PDB entry 6N4D | X-ray diffraction, 1.80 A resolution | chains A and D

[Chain A (and D)]
Name: Neuraminidase
From: unidentified influenza virus
Notes: chain D of this document is another copy of the same molecule, construct and numbering; everything in this record applies to it too
UniProt: A0A0H3YBU9 (A0A0H3YBU9_9INFA); residue numbers follow UniProt; this construct covers 82-469
Chain sequence (397 residues; numbered 73 to 469; the number before each row is that of its first residue):
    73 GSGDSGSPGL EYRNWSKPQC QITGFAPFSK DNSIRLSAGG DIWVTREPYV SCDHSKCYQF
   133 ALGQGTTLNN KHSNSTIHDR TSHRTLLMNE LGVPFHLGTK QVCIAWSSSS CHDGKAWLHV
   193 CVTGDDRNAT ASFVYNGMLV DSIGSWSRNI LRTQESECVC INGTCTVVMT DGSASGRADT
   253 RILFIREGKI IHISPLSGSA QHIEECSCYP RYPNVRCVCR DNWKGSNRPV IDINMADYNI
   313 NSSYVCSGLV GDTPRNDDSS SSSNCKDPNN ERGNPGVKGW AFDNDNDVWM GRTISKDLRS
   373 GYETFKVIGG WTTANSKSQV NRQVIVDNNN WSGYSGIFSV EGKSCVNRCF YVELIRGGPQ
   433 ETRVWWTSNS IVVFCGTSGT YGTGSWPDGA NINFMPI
Unresolved in the structure: 73-81
Construct notes: expression tag (73-81)
Cystine bridges: Cys92-Cys417, Cys124-Cys129, Cys175-Cys193, Cys183-Cys230, Cys232-Cys237, Cys278-Cys291, Cys280-Cys289, Cys318-Cys337, Cys421-Cys447
Covalently attached groups: N-acetylglucosamine (NAG) linked to Asn146, Asn234; glycan linked to Asn200
Metal / ion sites: Ca2+: Asp293, Gly297, Asp324, Gly345, Pro347
Reported in the primary citation:
  - post-translational modification sites: Asn146, Asn200, Asn234
  - post-translational modification sites: Asn86, Asn313, Asn402 (proposed by the authors, not directly observed)

[How chain A and chain D interact]
Residue-residue contacts (86):
  Asp113(A) with Gly111(D); Gly112(D)
  Trp115(A) with Leu108(D), hydrophobic
  Gln136(A) with Arg107(D), hydrogen bond (backbone-side chain)
  Gly137(A) with Asn104(D); Arg107(D), hydrogen bond (backbone-side chain)
  Thr138(A) with Leu108(D)
  Thr139(A) with Leu108(D); Gly111(D), hydrogen bond (side chain-backbone)
  Asn141(A) with Gly111(D)
  Asn142(A) with Arg107(D); Leu108(D); Ala110(D); Gly111(D), hydrogen bond (side chain-backbone)
  Lys143(A) with Phe466(D)
  His144(A) with Arg107(D); Ala110(D); Ala462(D); Asn463(D), hydrogen bond (side chain-backbone); Phe466(D); Met467(D)
  Ser154(A) with Lys102(D); Ser457(D), hydrogen bond (side chain-backbone); Trp458(D)
  His155(A) with Asn104(D); Arg107(D), hydrogen bond; Gly461(D)
  Thr157(A) with Lys102(D); Asn104(D)
  Leu169(A) with Gly112(D); Asp113(D); Pro166(D); His168(D)
  Gly170(A) with Val165(D); His168(D)
  Thr171(A) with Gly164(D); Pro166(D)
  Lys172(A) with Glu162(D), salt bridge; Leu163(D); Gly164(D); Val165(D)
  Gln173(A) with Lys102(D); Asp103(D), hydrogen bond (side chain-backbone); Asn104(D); Gly164(D), hydrogen bond (backbone-backbone); Pro166(D)
  Cys175(A) with Phe100(D)
  Ile176(A) with Ser101(D); Lys102(D); Trp458(D)
  Thr195(A) with Pro99(D); Trp458(D), hydrogen bond
  Gly196(A) with Thr455(D); Trp458(D)
  Asp197(A) with Thr455(D), hydrogen bond; Gly456(D)
  Asn200(A) with Gly454(D); Thr455(D), hydrogen bond (backbone-backbone)
  Ala201(A) with Gly454(D)
  Thr202(A) with Pro99(D); Tyr453(D); Gly454(D), hydrogen bond (side chain-backbone)
  Ser204(A) with Ala98(D); Pro99(D), hydrogen bond (side chain-backbone)
  Asn208(A) with Ser127(D)
  Gly209(A) with Phe100(D); Ser127(D)
  Met210(A) with Ser127(D); Val412(D), hydrophobic; Glu413(D); Gly414(D)
  Leu211(A) with Ala98(D), hydrophobic; Pro99(D); Phe100(D); Cys447(D), hydrophobic; Gly448(D)
  Asp213(A) with Gly451(D)
  Ser214(A) with Ala98(D); Thr449(D), hydrogen bond; Gly451(D); Thr452(D), hydrogen bond (side chain-backbone)
  Ile215(A) with Thr452(D), hydrogen bond (backbone-backbone)
  Gly216(A) with Thr452(D), hydrogen bond (backbone-side chain); Tyr453(D)
  Glu259(A) with Lys415(D), salt bridge
  Lys261(A) with Ser450(D)
Other interface residues (no listed pair), chain A (39 interface residues in all): Val174, Val206
Other interface residues (no listed pair), chain D (46 interface residues in all): Ile114, Asn419, Val444, Val445, Pro459

[In short]
39 residues of chain A face 46 of chain D across their interface, with 18 hydrogen bonds and 2 salt bridges.
Polar contacts include Lys172(A)-Glu162(D), Glu259(A)-Lys415(D) and Gln136(A)-Arg107(D). N-acetylglucosamine
is covalently linked to Asn146(A), Asn200(A) and Asn234(A). From the paper: modification sites Asn146(A),
Asn200(A) and Asn234(A) among others.
Chain A and chain D are both Neuraminidase (unidentified influenza virus); the structure, The crystal
structure of neuramindase from A/canine/IL/11613/2015 (H3N2) influenza virus, was determined by X-ray
diffraction, deposited together with 6N4F.
